Entry 3H1J (X-ray diffraction, 3.00 A resolution); this record covers chains C and D of the 20 polymer chains in the assembly.

[Chain C]
Protein: Cytochrome b
From: Gallus gallus
Notes: EC 1.10.2.2
Reference sequence: P18946 (CYB_CHICK); residues 1-380 here = UniProt positions 1-380
Amino-acid sequence (380 residues; numbered 1 to 380; the number before each row is that of its first residue):
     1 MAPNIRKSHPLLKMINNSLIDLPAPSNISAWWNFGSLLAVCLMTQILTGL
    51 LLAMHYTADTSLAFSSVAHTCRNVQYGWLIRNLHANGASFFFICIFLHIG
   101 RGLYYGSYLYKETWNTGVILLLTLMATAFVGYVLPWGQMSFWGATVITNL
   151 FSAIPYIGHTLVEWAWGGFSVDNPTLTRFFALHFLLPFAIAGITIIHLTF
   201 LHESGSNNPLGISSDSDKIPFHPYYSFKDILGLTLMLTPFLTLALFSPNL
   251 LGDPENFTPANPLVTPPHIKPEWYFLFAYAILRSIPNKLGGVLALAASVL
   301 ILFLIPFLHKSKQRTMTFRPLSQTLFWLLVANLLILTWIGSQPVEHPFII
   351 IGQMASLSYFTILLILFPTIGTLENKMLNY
Metal / ion sites: heme Fe site 1: H84, H183; heme Fe site 2: H98, H197
Ligand contacts:
  - heme (HEM), molecule 1: W32, F34, G35, S36, L38, A39, F91, I95, H98, I99, R101, S107, Y108, Y110, T113, W114, G117, V118, L120, L121, I190, T194, H197, L198, L201, S206, N207, L302
  - heme (HEM), molecule 2: L42, Q45, I46, G49, L50, L52, A53, Y56, V67, R81, H84, A85, A88, F91, L124, T127, A128, G131, Y132, L134, P135, F180, H183, F184, P187, F188, I190, Y274
  - diundecyl phosphatidyl choline (PLC): T44, Y76, L79, L83, L237, L241
  - stigmatellin a (SMA): L122, M125, A126, F129, V130, Y132, M139, G143, V146, I147, T148, F151, F179, L182, I269, K270, P271, E272, F275, A278, Y279, L282, L295, V299
  - UQ (Coenzyme Q10, (2Z,6E,10Z,14E,18E,22E,26Z)-isomer): S18, L19, L22, P23, A24, I28, S36, A39, L198, L201, H202, S206, F221, Y225, D229
Swiss-Prot annotation at these positions:
  - binding site (heme b): H84, H98, H183, H197
  - binding site (a ubiquinone): H202

[Chain D]
Protein: Mitochondrial cytochrome C1, heme protein
From: Gallus gallus
Notes: EC 1.10.2.2
Amino-acid sequence (241 residues; row label = number of the first residue in the row):
     1 GELELHPPAFPWSHGGPLSALDHSSVRRGFQVYKQVCSACHSMDYVAFRN
    51 LIGVTHTEAEAKALAEEVEVQDGPDENGELFMRPGKISDYFPKPYPNPEA
   101 ARAANNGALPPDLSYIVNARHGGEDYVFSLLTGYCDPPAGVVVREGLHYN
   151 PYFPGQAIGMAPPIYNEILEYDDGTPATMSQIAKDVCTFLRWAAEPEHDQ
   201 RKRMGLKMLLISALLTSLLYYMKRHKWSVLKSRKMAYRPPK
Metal / ion sites: heme c Fe: H41, M160
Ligand contacts:
  - heme c (HEC): V32, V36, C37, A39, C40, H41, N105, A108, L109, P110, P111, L113, I116, R120, Y126, V127, L130, L131, F153, I158, G159, M160, P163, I164, V186, L190
  - diundecyl phosphatidyl choline (PLC): Q200, M204, K207, M208, I211, S212

[How chain C and chain D interact]
Residue-residue contacts (57):
  S26(C) with W227(D)
  F64(C) with Y45(D)
  S65(C) with Y45(D)
  A68(C) with Y45(D), hydrophobic; Y115(D)
  R72(C) with Y45(D); S114(D); Y115(D), hydrogen bond; A193(D), hydrogen bond (side chain-backbone); A194(D); P196(D)
  N73(C) with R49(D), hydrogen bond; Y90(D)
  Y76(C) with Q200(D); M204(D), hydrophobic
  W78(C) with E197(D); Q200(D); R201(D); M204(D), hydrophobic
  D217(C) with R233(D), salt bridge
  I219(C) with W227(D), hydrophobic; L230(D), hydrophobic
  Y224(C) with K226(D); W227(D), hydrogen bond (backbone-side chain); V229(D); L230(D)
  Y225(C) with W227(D)
  F227(C) with M222(D), hydrophobic
  K228(C) with K223(D)
  I230(C) with L219(D), hydrophobic
  L231(C) with Y220(D), hydrophobic; K223(D)
  T234(C) with T216(D); L219(D)
  L235(C) with T216(D)
  T238(C) with S212(D), hydrogen bond
  L241(C) with M208(D)
  T242(C) with M208(D); L209(D)
  L245(C) with R201(D), hydrogen bond (backbone-side chain); M204(D), hydrophobic; G205(D); M208(D), hydrophobic
  F246(C) with P17(D); R201(D), hydrogen bond (backbone-side chain); G205(D); L206(D); L209(D), hydrophobic
  P248(C) with R201(D)
  N249(C) with N118(D)
  P254(C) with N118(D); A119(D); H121(D)
  F257(C) with Y115(D), hydrophobic; N118(D); A119(D), hydrophobic
  E345(C) with E2(D)
Interface residues without a listed pair, chain C (33 interface residues in all): L79, N82, P223, S247, T258
Interface residues without a listed pair, chain D (36 interface residues in all): L18, V46, R120, K202

[Overview]
The interface between chain C and chain D involves 33 residues on one side and 36 on the other; the contacts
include 7 hydrogen bonds and 1 salt bridge. Polar contacts include D217(C)-R233(D), R72(C)-Y115(D) and
R72(C)-A193(D).
Chain C is Cytochrome b and chain D is Mitochondrial cytochrome C1, heme protein, both from Gallus gallus; the
structure, Stigmatellin-bound cytochrome bc1 complex from chicken, was determined by X-ray diffraction (same
publication as 3H1H and 3H1I).
